Entry 3CXC (X-ray diffraction, 3.00 A resolution); this record covers chains 0 and X of the 31 polymer chains in the assembly.

== Chain 0 ==
Molecule: 23S ribosomal RNA
From: Haloarcula marismortui
Sequence (2922 nucleotides; numbered 2 to 2923; the number before each row is that of its first residue):
     2 UUGGCUACUAUGCCAGCUGGUGGAUUGCUCGGCUCAGGCGCUGAUGAAGG
    52 ACGUGCCAAGCUGCGAUAAGCCAUGGGGAGCCGCACGGAGGCGAAGAACC
   102 AUGGAUUUCCGAAUGAGAAUCUCUCUAACAAUUGCUUCGCGCAAUGAGGA
   152 ACCCCGAGAACUGAAACAUCUCAGUAUCGGGAGGAACAGAAAACGCAAUG
   202 UGAUGUCGUUAGUAACCGCGAGUGAACGCGAUACAGCCCAAACCGAAGCC
   252 CUCACGGGCAAUGUGGUGUCAGGGCUACCUCUCAUCAGCCGACCGUCUCG
   302 ACGAAGUCUCUUGGAACAGAGCGUGAUACAGGGUGACAACCCCGUACUCG
   352 AGACCAGUACGACGUGCGGUAGUGCCAGAGUAGCGGGGGUUGGAUAUCCC
   402 UCGCGAAUAACGCAGGCAUCGACUGCGAAGGCUAAACACAACCUGAGACC
   452 GAUAGUGAACAAGUAGUGUGAACGAACGCUGCAAAGUACCCUCAGAAGGG
   502 AGGCGAAAUAGAGCAUGAAAUCAGUUGGCGAUCGAGCGACAGGGCAUACA
   552 AGGUCCCUCGACGAAUGACCGACGCGCGAGCGUCCAGUAAGACUCACGGG
   602 AAGCCGAUGUUCUGUCGUACGUUUUGAAAAACGAGCCAGGGAGUGUGUCU
   652 GCAUGGCAAGUCUAACCGGAGUAUCCGGGGAGGCACAGGGAAACCGACAU
   702 GGCCGCAGGGCUUUGCCCGAGGGCCGCCGUCUUCAAGGGCGGGGAGCCAU
   752 GUGGACACGACCCGAAUCCGGACGAUCUACGCAUGGACAAGAUGAAGCGU
   802 GCCGAAAGGCACGUGGAAGUCUGUUAGAGUUGGUGUCCUACAAUACCCUC
   852 UCGUGAUCUAUGUGUAGGGGUGAAAGGCCCAUCGAGUCCGGCAACAGCUG
   902 GUUCCAAUCGAAACAUGUCGAAGCAUGACCUCCGCCGAGGUAGUCUGUGA
   952 GGUAGAGCGACCGAUUGGUGUGUCCGCCUCCGAGAGGAGUCGGCACACCU
  1002 GUCAAACUCCAAACUUACAGACGCCGUUUGACGCGGGGAUUCCGGUGCGC
  1052 GGGGUAAGCCUGUGUACCAGGAGGGGAACAACCCAGAGAUAGGUUAAGGU
  1102 CCCCAAGUGUGGAUUAAGUGUAAUCCUCUGAAGGUGGUCUCGAGCCCUAG
  1152 ACAGCCGGGAGGUGAGCUUAGAAGCAGCUACCCUCUAAGAAAAGCGUAAC
  1202 AGCUUACCGGCCGAGGUUUGAGGCGCCCAAAAUGAUCGGGACUCAAAUCC
  1252 ACCACCGAGACCUGUCCGUACCACUCAUACUGGUAAUCGAGUAGAUUGGC
  1302 GCUCUAAUUGGAUGGAAGUAGGGGUGAAAACUCCUAUGGACCGAUUAGUG
  1352 ACGAAAAUCCUGGCCAUAGUAGCAGCGAUAGUCGGGUGAGAACCCCGACG
  1402 GCCUAAUGGAUAAGGGUUCCUCAGCACUGCUGAUCAGCUGAGGGUUAGCC
  1452 GGUCCUAAGUCAUACCGCAACUCGACUAUGACGAAAUGGGAAACGGGUUA
  1502 AUAUUCCCGUGCCACUAUGCAGUGAAAGUUGACGCCCUGGGGUCGAUCAC
  1552 GCUGGGCAUUCGCCCAGUCGAACCGUCCAACUCCGUGGAAGCCGUAAUGG
  1602 CAGGAAGCGGACGAACGGCGGCAUAGGGAAACGUGAUUCAACCUGGGGCC
  1652 CAUGAAAAGACGAGCAUAGUGUCCGUACCGAGAACCGACACAGGUGUCCA
  1702 UGGCGGCGAAAGCCAAGGCCUGUCGGGAGCAACCAACGUUAGGGAAUUCG
  1752 GCAAGUUAGUCCCGUACCUUCGGAAGAAGGGAUGCCUGCUCCGGAACGGA
  1802 GCAGGUCGCAGUGACUCGGAAGCUCGGACUGUCUAGUAACAACAUAGGUG
  1852 ACCGCAAAUCCGCAAGGACUCGUACGGUCACUGAAUCCUGCCCAGUGCAG
  1902 GUAUCUGAACACCUCGUACAAGAGGACGAAGGACCUGUCAACGGCGGGGG
  1952 UAACUAUGACCCUCUUAAGGUAGCGUAGUACCUUGCCGCAUCAGUAGCGG
  2002 CUUGCAUGAAUGGAUUAACCAGAGCUUCACUGUCCCAACGUUGGGCCCGG
  2052 UGAACUGUACAUUCCAGUGCGGAGUCUGGAGACACCCAGGGGGAAGCGAA
  2102 GACCCUAUGGAGCUUUACUGCAGGCUGUCGCUGAGACGUGGUCGCCGAUG
  2152 UGCAGCAUAGGUAGGAGACACUACACAGGUACCCGCGCUAGCGGGCCACC
  2202 GAGUCAACAGUGAAAUACUACCCGUCGGUGACUGCGACUCUCACUCCGGG
  2252 AGGAGGACACCGAUAGCCGGGCAGUUUGACUGGGGCGGUACGCGCUCGAA
  2302 AAGAUAUCGAGCGCGCCCUAUGGCUAUCUCAGCCGGGACAGAGACCCGGC
  2352 GAAGAGUGCAAGAGCAAAAGAUAGCUUGACAGUGUUCUUCCCAACGAGGA
  2402 ACGCUGACGCGAAAGCGUGGUCUAGCGAACCAAUUAGCCUGCUUGAUGCG
  2452 GGCAAUUGAUGACAGAAAAGCUACCCUAGGGAUAACAGAGUCGUCACUCG
  2502 CAAGAGCACAUAUCGACCGAGUGGCUUGCUACCUCGAUGUCGGUUCCCUC
  2552 CAUCCUGCCCGUGCAGAAGCGGGCAAGGGUGAGGUUGUUCGCCUAUUAAA
  2602 GGAGGUCGUGAGCUGGGUUUAGACCGUCGUGAGACAGGUCGGCUGCUAUC
  2652 UACUGGGUGUGUAAUGGUGUCUGACAAGAACGACCGUAUAGUACGAGAGG
  2702 AACUACGGUUGGUGGCCACUGGUGUACCGGUUGUUCGAGAGAGCACGUGC
  2752 CGGGUAGCCACGCCACACGGGGUAAGAGCUGAACGCAUCUAAGCUCGAAA
  2802 CCCACUUGGAAAAGAGACACCGCCGAGGUCCCGCGUACAAGACGCGGUCG
  2852 AUAGACUCGGGGUGUGCGCGUCGAGGUAACGAGACGUUAAGCCCACGAGC
  2902 ACUAACAGACCAAAGCCAUCAU
Unresolved in the structure: 2-9, 126-127, 715, 971-998, 1560, 1952-1963, 2137-2236, 2339-2343, 2665-2666, 2915-2923
Construct notes: conflict C560 (U3155 in 3377779)
Metal / ion sites: Mg2+ site 1 near G28 (its only coordinating residue here); Na+ site 1: C40, C443; Na+ site 2: G56, A59, G61; Na+ site 3 near U108 (its only coordinating residue here); Mg2+ site 2 near U115 (its only coordinating residue here); Na+ site 4: C141, G142; Na+ site 5 near U146 (its only coordinating residue here); Mg2+ site 3: C162, U2276; K+ site 1: U163, U172; Mg2+ site 4: A165, A167, C168; Na+ site 6: A165, A166; Mg2+ site 5: A166, G219; 61 more Na+ sites not listed; 77 more Mg2+ sites not listed; 1 more K+ sites not listed
Ligand contacts: SLD ((3Z)-N-[(4E)-5-(4-{(5S)-5-[(acetylamino)methyl]-2-oxo-1,3-oxazolidin-3-yl}-2-fluorophenyl)pent-4-en-1-yl]-3-(4-methyl-2,6-dioxo-1,6-dihydropyrimidin-5(2H)-ylidene)propanamide): G2102, A2103, A2486, C2487, A2538, U2539, G2540, U2541, U2619, U2620, A2637

== Chain X ==
Protein: Ribosomal protein L32E
From: Haloarcula marismortui
Reference sequence: P12736 (RL32_HALMA); residues 1-240 here correspond to UniProt positions 2-241 (UniProt number = residue number + 1)
Chain sequence (240 residues; numbered 1 to 240; the number before each row is that of its first residue):
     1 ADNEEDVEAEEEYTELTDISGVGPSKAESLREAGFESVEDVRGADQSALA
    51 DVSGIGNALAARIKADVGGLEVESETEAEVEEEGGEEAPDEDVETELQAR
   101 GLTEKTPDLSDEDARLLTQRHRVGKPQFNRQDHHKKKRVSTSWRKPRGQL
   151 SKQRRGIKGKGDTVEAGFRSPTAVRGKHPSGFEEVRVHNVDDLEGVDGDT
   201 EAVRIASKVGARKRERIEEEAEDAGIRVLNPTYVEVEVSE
Unresolved in the structure: 1-94, 237-240
Metal / ion sites: Mg2+: Lys136, Val139

== Interface between chain 0 and chain X ==
Contacting residue pairs (173; chain 0 residue first):
  G320(0) - Arg212(X)  hydrogen bond to the sugar
  A521(0) - Lys137(X)  salt bridge to the phosphate
  U522(0) - Lys137(X)  salt bridge to the phosphate
  G537(0) - Lys135(X)  hydrogen bond to the sugar
  G537(0) - Lys160(X)  sugar contact
  C538(0) - His134(X)  salt bridge to the phosphate
  C538(0) - Lys135(X)  salt bridge to the phosphate
  G539(0) - His134(X)  hydrogen bond to the sugar
  G539(0) - Gly159(X)  hydrogen bond to the base
  A540(0) - Gln127(X)  hydrogen bond to the phosphate
  A540(0) - Gly159(X)  sugar contact
  A540(0) - Gly161(X)  sugar contact
  C541(0) - Pro126(X)  phosphate contact
  C541(0) - Gln127(X)  hydrogen bond to the phosphate
  A551(0) - Tyr233(X)  phosphate contact
  A552(0) - Arg204(X)  hydrogen bond to the phosphate
  A552(0) - Leu229(X)  sugar contact
  A552(0) - Pro231(X)  phosphate contact
  A552(0) - Tyr233(X)  hydrogen bond to the phosphate
  G553(0) - His178(X)  salt bridge to the phosphate
  G553(0) - Pro179(X)  sugar contact
  G553(0) - Arg204(X)  salt bridge to the phosphate
  G554(0) - His178(X)  salt bridge to the phosphate
  G554(0) - Ser180(X)  phosphate contact
  G554(0) - Arg227(X)  salt bridge to the phosphate
  U555(0) - His121(X)  phosphate contact
  C556(0) - His121(X)  salt bridge to the phosphate
  C594(0) - Arg122(X)  hydrogen bond to the phosphate
  U595(0) - Thr118(X)  phosphate contact
  U595(0) - Arg122(X)  salt bridge to the phosphate
  C617(0) - Lys158(X)  hydrogen bond to the sugar
  C617(0) - Gly159(X)  base contact
  G618(0) - Lys158(X)  sugar contact
  G618(0) - Lys160(X)  hydrogen bond to the sugar
  A620(0) - Asp132(X)  hydrogen bond to the sugar
  A620(0) - Lys135(X)  hydrogen bond to the sugar
  A620(0) - Lys152(X)  phosphate contact
  A620(0) - Lys160(X)  salt bridge to the phosphate
  C621(0) - Gln131(X)  hydrogen bond to the phosphate
  C621(0) - Asp132(X)  sugar contact
  C621(0) - Ser151(X)  phosphate contact
  C621(0) - Lys152(X)  salt bridge to the phosphate
  G622(0) - Gln131(X)  hydrogen bond to the phosphate
  G622(0) - Arg147(X)  phosphate contact
  G622(0) - Gly148(X)  hydrogen bond to the phosphate
  G622(0) - Ser151(X)  phosphate contact
  U623(0) - Gly148(X)  phosphate contact
  U623(0) - Gln149(X)  hydrogen bond to the phosphate
  U623(0) - Leu150(X)  base contact
  U624(0) - Leu150(X)  base contact
  U625(0) - Leu150(X)  base contact
  A628(0) - Leu150(X)  sugar contact
  A629(0) - Lys152(X)  salt bridge to the phosphate
  C637(0) - Lys136(X)  salt bridge to the phosphate
  C637(0) - Arg138(X)  salt bridge to the phosphate
  C638(0) - Lys136(X)  phosphate contact
  C638(0) - Lys137(X)  hydrogen bond to the phosphate
  C638(0) - Arg138(X)  salt bridge to the phosphate
  A639(0) - Arg138(X)  phosphate contact
  C905(0) - Arg144(X)  salt bridge to the phosphate
  C906(0) - Trp143(X)  hydrogen bond to the phosphate
  C906(0) - Arg144(X)  phosphate contact
  C906(0) - Lys145(X)  hydrogen bond to the phosphate
  C906(0) - Arg147(X)  salt bridge to the phosphate
  A907(0) - Trp143(X)  hydrogen bond to the phosphate
  A907(0) - Lys145(X)  phosphate contact
  A907(0) - Val164(X)  sugar contact
  A908(0) - Glu165(X)  phosphate contact
  A908(0) - Ala166(X)  hydrogen bond to the phosphate
  G1071(0) - Gln149(X)  phosphate contact
  G1071(0) - Arg154(X)  sugar contact
  G1072(0) - Arg154(X)  salt bridge to the phosphate
  G1072(0) - Arg155(X)  phosphate contact
  A1073(0) - Arg155(X)  salt bridge to the phosphate
  A1073(0) - Gly156(X)  hydrogen bond to the sugar
  A1073(0) - Ile157(X)  phosphate contact
  G1074(0) - Gly156(X)  phosphate contact
  G1074(0) - Ile157(X)  phosphate contact
  G1074(0) - Lys158(X)  hydrogen bond to the phosphate
  G1075(0) - Lys158(X)  salt bridge to the phosphate
  G1089(0) - Glu165(X)  sugar contact
  G1089(0) - Gly167(X)  hydrogen bond to the base
  A1090(0) - Gly167(X)  sugar contact
  A1090(0) - Phe168(X)  sugar contact
  U1091(0) - Val123(X)  sugar contact
  G1260(0) - Lys158(X)  base contact
  U1266(0) - Arg115(X)  hydrogen bond to the phosphate
  U1266(0) - Gln119(X)  hydrogen bond to the sugar
  C1267(0) - Arg115(X)  salt bridge to the phosphate
  C1267(0) - Leu116(X)  sugar contact
  C1267(0) - Gln119(X)  sugar contact
  C1267(0) - Pro171(X)  sugar contact
  C1268(0) - Ala166(X)  hydrogen bond to the sugar
  C1268(0) - Gly167(X)  base contact
  C1268(0) - Arg169(X)  sugar contact
  C1268(0) - Ser170(X)  sugar contact
  C1268(0) - Pro171(X)  phosphate contact
  C1268(0) - Thr172(X)  hydrogen bond to the phosphate
  C1268(0) - Arg175(X)  hydrogen bond to the phosphate
  G1269(0) - Ala166(X)  sugar contact
  G1269(0) - Arg175(X)  salt bridge to the phosphate
  U1293(0) - Gln149(X)  hydrogen bond to the sugar
  U1293(0) - Arg154(X)  sugar contact
  A1294(0) - Gln149(X)  phosphate contact
  G1311(0) - His188(X)  sugar contact
  G1311(0) - Asn189(X)  phosphate contact
  G1311(0) - Lys208(X)  base contact
  G1312(0) - His188(X)  sugar contact
  G1312(0) - Asn189(X)  phosphate contact
  G1312(0) - Lys208(X)  hydrogen bond to the sugar
  G1312(0) - Val209(X)  hydrogen bond to the sugar
  G1312(0) - Lys213(X)  salt bridge to the phosphate
  A1313(0) - Lys208(X)  sugar contact
  A1313(0) - Val209(X)  phosphate contact
  A1313(0) - Gly210(X)  hydrogen bond to the phosphate
  A1313(0) - Lys213(X)  salt bridge to the phosphate
  U1314(0) - Gly210(X)  phosphate contact
  G1315(0) - Gly210(X)  sugar contact
  G1315(0) - Ala211(X)  hydrogen bond to the phosphate
  G1315(0) - Arg212(X)  hydrogen bond to the base
  G1315(0) - Glu215(X)  hydrogen bond to the base
  G1316(0) - Gly210(X)  phosphate contact
  G1316(0) - Ala211(X)  hydrogen bond to the phosphate
  A1317(0) - Lys208(X)  phosphate contact
  A1318(0) - Lys208(X)  phosphate contact
  G1324(0) - Arg204(X)  base contact
  G1325(0) - Pro179(X)  phosphate contact
  U1326(0) - Arg120(X)  phosphate contact
  U1326(0) - Gly176(X)  sugar contact
  U1326(0) - Lys177(X)  sugar contact
  G1327(0) - Arg120(X)  salt bridge to the phosphate
  G1327(0) - Lys125(X)  hydrogen bond to the base
  G1327(0) - Arg169(X)  hydrogen bond to the phosphate
  G1327(0) - Ser170(X)  phosphate contact
  G1327(0) - Arg175(X)  phosphate contact
  G1327(0) - Gly176(X)  hydrogen bond to the phosphate
  A1328(0) - Lys125(X)  sugar contact
  A1328(0) - Phe128(X)  sugar contact
  A1328(0) - Val164(X)  sugar contact
  A1328(0) - Glu165(X)  base contact
  A1328(0) - Ala166(X)  hydrogen bond to the base
  A1328(0) - Phe168(X)  sugar contact
  A1328(0) - Arg169(X)  salt bridge to the phosphate
  A1328(0) - Ser170(X)  hydrogen bond to the phosphate
  A1328(0) - Arg175(X)  salt bridge to the phosphate
  A1329(0) - Lys125(X)  salt bridge to the phosphate
  A1329(0) - Phe128(X)  phosphate contact
  A1329(0) - Trp143(X)  phosphate contact
  A1329(0) - Val164(X)  sugar contact
  A1329(0) - Arg169(X)  base contact
  A1330(0) - Ser142(X)  sugar contact
  A1330(0) - Trp143(X)  hydrogen bond to the phosphate
  A1330(0) - Arg144(X)  phosphate contact
  A1331(0) - Ser142(X)  hydrogen bond to the phosphate
  A1331(0) - Arg144(X)  salt bridge to the phosphate
  U1333(0) - Arg186(X)  hydrogen bond to the phosphate
  U1333(0) - Arg204(X)  sugar contact
  C1334(0) - Arg186(X)  salt bridge to the phosphate
  C1334(0) - Arg204(X)  hydrogen bond to the sugar
  C1334(0) - Ile205(X)  sugar contact
  C1334(0) - Ala206(X)  phosphate contact
  C1334(0) - Ser207(X)  hydrogen bond to the phosphate
  C1334(0) - Asn230(X)  hydrogen bond to the phosphate
  C1335(0) - Ser207(X)  phosphate contact
  C1335(0) - Asn230(X)  hydrogen bond to the phosphate
  C1343(0) - Lys208(X)  hydrogen bond to the sugar
  G1344(0) - Lys208(X)  sugar contact
  A1356(0) - Arg130(X)  salt bridge to the phosphate
  A1356(0) - Asp132(X)  base contact
  A1356(0) - Lys136(X)  base contact
  A1356(0) - Arg138(X)  hydrogen bond to the base
  A1356(0) - Val139(X)  base contact
  U2059(0) - Lys136(X)  hydrogen bond to the sugar
Interface residues without a listed pair, chain 0 (76 interface residues in all): A319, C596, G636, G1290, A2060
Interface residues without a listed pair, chain X (78 interface residues in all): Glu112, Val174, Glu184, Arg214, Arg216

== Overview ==
Chain 0 and chain X form an interface of 76 and 78 residues respectively; the contacts include 53 hydrogen
bonds and 32 salt bridges. Polar pairs include G539(0)-Gly159(X), G1089(0)-Gly167(X) and G1315(0)-Arg212(X).
Chain 0 binds compound SLD. C40(0) and C443(0) form the Na+ site 1.
Here chain 0 is 23S ribosomal RNA and chain X is Ribosomal protein L32E, both from Haloarcula marismortui.
Entry 3CXC (The structure of an enhanced oxazolidinone inhibitor bound to the 50S ribosomal subunit of H.
marismortui) was determined by X-ray diffraction.
